PDB entry 4NO2 | X-ray diffraction, 2.00 A resolution | chains A and C of the 3 polymer chains in the assembly

Chain A:
Protein: HLA class I histocompatibility antigen, A-2 alpha chain
Source organism: Homo sapiens
Notes: fragment: extracellular domain
UniProt: P01892 (1A02_HUMAN); residues 1-274 here correspond to UniProt positions 25-298 (UniProt number = residue number + 24)
Amino-acid sequence (274 residues; row label = number of the first residue in the row):
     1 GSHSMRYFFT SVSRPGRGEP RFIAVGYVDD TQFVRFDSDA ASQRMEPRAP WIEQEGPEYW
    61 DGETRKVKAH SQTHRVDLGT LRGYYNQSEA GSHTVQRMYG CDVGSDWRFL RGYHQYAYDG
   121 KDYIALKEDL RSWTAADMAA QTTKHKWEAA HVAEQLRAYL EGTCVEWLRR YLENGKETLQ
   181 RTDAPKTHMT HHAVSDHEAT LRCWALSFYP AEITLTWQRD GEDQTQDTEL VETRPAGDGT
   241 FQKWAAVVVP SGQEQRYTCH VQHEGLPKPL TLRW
Disulfides: Cys101-Cys164, Cys203-Cys259

Chain C:
Protein: Lymphocyte-specific protein 1
Notes: fragment: peptide
UniProt: P33241 (LSP1_HUMAN); residues 1-12 here correspond to UniProt positions 249-260 (UniProt number = residue number + 248)
Amino-acid sequence (12 residues; numbered 1 to 12; the number before each row is that of its first residue):
     1 RQASIELPSM AV
Modified / non-standard residues: Ser4 (phosphoserine; SEP)
Swiss-Prot annotation at these positions:
  - modified residue: Ser4 (Phosphoserine)
Metal / ion sites: Na+: Gln2, Ser4
From the paper describing this entry:
  - post-translational modification sites: Ser4

Chain A / chain C interface:
Pairs across the interface (44):
  Met5(A) with Arg1(C)
  Tyr7(A) with Arg1(C), hydrogen bond (side chain-backbone); Gln2(C)
  Phe9(A) with Gln2(C)
  Met45(A) with Gln2(C)
  Glu63(A) with Arg1(C); Gln2(C), hydrogen bond (backbone-side chain)
  Arg65(A) with Ser4(C)
  Lys66(A) with Arg1(C); Gln2(C), hydrogen bond (side chain-backbone); Ala3(C); Ser4(C); Leu7(C)
  Val67(A) with Gln2(C)
  Ala69(A) with Leu7(C), hydrophobic
  His70(A) with Leu7(C)
  Thr73(A) with Leu7(C); Pro8(C); Ala11(C)
  Asp77(A) with Ala11(C); Val12(C), hydrogen bond (side chain-backbone)
  Thr80(A) with Val12(C)
  Leu81(A) with Val12(C), hydrophobic
  Tyr84(A) with Val12(C), hydrogen bond (side chain-backbone)
  Arg97(A) with Met10(C)
  Tyr99(A) with Gln2(C); Ala3(C), hydrogen bond (side chain-backbone)
  His114(A) with Met10(C)
  Tyr116(A) with Val12(C)
  Thr143(A) with Val12(C), hydrogen bond (side chain-backbone)
  Lys146(A) with Ala11(C); Val12(C), hydrogen bond (side chain-backbone)
  Trp147(A) with Ser9(C); Met10(C); Ala11(C), hydrogen bond (side chain-backbone)
  Val152(A) with Met10(C), hydrophobic
  Gln155(A) with Ile5(C)
  Leu156(A) with Ile5(C), hydrophobic
  Tyr159(A) with Arg1(C), hydrogen bond (side chain-backbone); Gln2(C); Ala3(C)
  Thr163(A) with Arg1(C)
  Trp167(A) with Arg1(C)
  Tyr171(A) with Arg1(C), hydrogen bond (side chain-backbone)
Interface residues without a listed pair, chain A (33 interface residues in all): Phe33, Tyr59, Tyr123, Ala150
The authors on this interface:
  - residue pairs: Glu63(A)-Gln2(C) (hydrogen bond), Lys66(A)-Gln2(C) (hydrogen bond)

Summary:
33 residues of chain A face 11 of chain C across their interface, with 11 hydrogen bonds. Among the polar
pairs are Tyr7(A)-Arg1(C), Glu63(A)-Gln2(C) and Lys66(A)-Gln2(C). The authors report hydrogen bonds between
Glu63(A) and Gln2(C) and Lys66(A) and Gln2(C). The Na+ site is built by Gln2(C) and Ser4(C). From the paper: a
modification site at Ser4(C).
Here chain A is HLA class I histocompatibility antigen, A-2 alpha chain (Homo sapiens) and chain C is
Lymphocyte-specific protein 1. Entry 4NO2 (Crystal structure of RQA_V phosphopeptide bound to HLA-A2) was
determined by X-ray diffraction (same publication as 4NO3, 4NO5, 4NNX, 4NNY and 4NO0).
